Entry 8HQO (electron microscopy, 3.20 A resolution); this record covers chains a and b of the 11 polymer chains in the assembly.

[Chain a (and b)]
Name: Tail terminator protein
From: Escherichia phage DT57C
Notes: chain b of this document is another copy of the same molecule, construct and numbering; everything in this record applies to it too
UniProtKB: A0A0A7RZ97 (A0A0A7RZ97_9CAUD); numbering as in UniProt (aligned over 1-161)
Amino-acid sequence (161 residues; row label = number of the first residue in the row):
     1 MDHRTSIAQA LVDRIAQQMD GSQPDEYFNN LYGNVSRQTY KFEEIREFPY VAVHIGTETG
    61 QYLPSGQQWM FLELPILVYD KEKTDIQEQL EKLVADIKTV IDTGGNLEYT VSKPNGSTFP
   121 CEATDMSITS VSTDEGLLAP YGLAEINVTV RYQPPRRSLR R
Disordered / not traced: 1

[Chain a / chain b interface]
Contacting residue pairs - 28 pairs, chain a then chain b:
  Asp2(a) with Glu91(b); Val94(b)
  His3(a) with Glu91(b)
  Arg4(a) with Glu91(b), hydrogen bond (backbone-side chain); Thr133(b), hydrogen bond
  Thr5(a) with Gln87(b), hydrogen bond (side chain-backbone); Glu88(b); Glu91(b), hydrogen bond (backbone-side chain)
  Ser6(a) with Glu91(b), hydrogen bond
  Arg37(a) with Asp85(b), salt bridge; Gln87(b), hydrogen bond; Glu88(b), salt bridge
  Tyr40(a) with Glu135(b), hydrogen bond (side chain-backbone); Gly136(b)
  Ile55(a) with Gln87(b)
  Thr57(a) with Val131(b)
  Glu58(a) with Ser130(b); Val131(b), hydrogen bond (backbone-backbone)
  Gly60(a) with Thr129(b)
  Tyr62(a) with Ile128(b), hydrogen bond (side chain-backbone)
  Gln68(a) with Lys98(b), hydrogen bond; Asp102(b), hydrogen bond
  Pro114(a) with Asp25(b); Phe28(b), hydrophobic
  Arg157(a) with Thr99(b), hydrogen bond
  Ser158(a) with Asp102(b)
  Arg161(a) with Glu26(b), salt bridge; Thr103(b)
Also at the interface, not in a pair above, chain a (22 interface residues in all): Gln38, Thr59, Met70, Ser112, Lys113
Also at the interface, not in a pair above, chain b (23 interface residues in all): Lys92, Ala95, Ser127, Ser132

[In short]
Chain a and chain b form an interface of 22 and 23 residues respectively, with 12 hydrogen bonds and 3 salt
bridges. Polar pairs include Arg37(a)-Asp85(b), Arg37(a)-Glu88(b) and Arg161(a)-Glu26(b).
Chain a and chain b are both Tail terminator protein (Escherichia phage DT57C); the structure, Neck of DT57C
bacteriophage in the full state, was determined by electron microscopy (same publication as 8HO3, 8HQK, 8HQZ,
8HRE and 8HRG).
